Entry 5W7Q (X-ray diffraction, 2.50 A resolution); this record covers chain A.

# Chain A
Molecule: Consensus Elongation Factor
Organism: synthetic construct
Sequence (373 residues; each row starts with the number of its first residue; note: 13 numbers in that range are skipped by the numbering (no residue carries them; nothing is unmodelled there)):
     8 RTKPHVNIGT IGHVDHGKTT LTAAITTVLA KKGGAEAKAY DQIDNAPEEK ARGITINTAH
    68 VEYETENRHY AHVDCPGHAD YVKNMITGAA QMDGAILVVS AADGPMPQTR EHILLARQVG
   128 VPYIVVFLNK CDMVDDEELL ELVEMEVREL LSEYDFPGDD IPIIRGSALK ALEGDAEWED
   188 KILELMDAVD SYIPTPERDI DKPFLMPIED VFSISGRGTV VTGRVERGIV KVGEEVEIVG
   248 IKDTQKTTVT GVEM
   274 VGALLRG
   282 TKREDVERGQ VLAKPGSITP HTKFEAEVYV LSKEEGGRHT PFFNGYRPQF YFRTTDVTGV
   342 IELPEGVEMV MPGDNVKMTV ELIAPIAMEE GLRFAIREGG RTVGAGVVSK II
Disordered / not traced: 58-59
Ion coordination: Mg2+: T26 (together with GDP)
Residues lining bound ligands: GDP (guanosine-5'-diphosphate): H20, V21, D22, H23, G24, K25, T26, T27, Y47, N136, K137, D139, M140, S174, A175, L176

# Overview
Ligands of chain A: GDP.
Chain A is Consensus Elongation Factor (synthetic construct); the structure, Crystal Structure of
Reconstructed Bacterial Elongation Factor Node 168, was determined by X-ray diffraction, deposited together
with 5W75 and 5W76.
